Entry 9EI9 (electron microscopy, 3.89 A resolution); this record covers chains B and F of the 10 polymer chains in the assembly.

[Chain B]
Protein: Hemagglutinin HA1
From: Influenza A virus
UniProt: L0HR89 (L0HR89_9INFA); residues 1-329 here correspond to UniProt positions 17-345 (UniProt number = residue number + 16)
Amino-acid sequence (334 residues; each row starts with the number of its first residue):
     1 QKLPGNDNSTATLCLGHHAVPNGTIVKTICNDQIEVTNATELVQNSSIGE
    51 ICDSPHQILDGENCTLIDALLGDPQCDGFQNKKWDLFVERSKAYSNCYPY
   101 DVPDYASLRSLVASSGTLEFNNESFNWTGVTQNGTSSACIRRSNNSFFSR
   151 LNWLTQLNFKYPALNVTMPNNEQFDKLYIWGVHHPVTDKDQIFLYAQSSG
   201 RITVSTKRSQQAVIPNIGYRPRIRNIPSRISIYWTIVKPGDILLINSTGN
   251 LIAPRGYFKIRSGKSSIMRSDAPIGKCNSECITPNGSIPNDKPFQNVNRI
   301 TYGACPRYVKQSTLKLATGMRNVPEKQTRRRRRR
Not modelled in the structure: 1-2, 329-334
Disulfides: C52-C277, C64-C76, C97-C139, C281-C305
Covalently attached groups: N-acetylglucosamine (NAG) linked to N8, N22, N38, N63, N133, N246, N285; glycan linked to N165
Differences from the reference sequence: conflict C30 (Thr46 in L0HR89); expression tag (330-334)

[Chain F]
Protein: Hemagglutinin HA2
From: Influenza A virus
UniProt: L0HR89 (L0HR89_9INFA); residues 1-176 here correspond to UniProt positions 346-521 (UniProt number = residue number + 345)
Amino-acid sequence (222 residues; numbered 1 to 222; the number before each row is that of its first residue):
     1 GIFGAIAGFIENGWEGMVDGWYGFRHQNSEGRGQAADLKSTQAAIDCING
    51 KLNRLIGKTNEKFHQIEKEFSEVEGRIQDLEKYVEDTKIDLWSYNAELLV
   101 ALENQHTIDLTDSEMNKLFEKTKKQLRENAEDMGNGCFKIYHKCDNACIG
   151 SIRNGTYDHDVYRDEALNNRFQIKGVSGRLVPRGSPGSGYIPEAPRDGQA
   201 YVRKDGEWVLLSTFLGHHHHHH
Not modelled in the structure: 173-222
Disulfides: C144-C148
Covalently attached groups: N-acetylglucosamine (NAG) linked to N154
Differences from the reference sequence: conflict C47 (Gln392 in L0HR89); expression tag (177-222)

[How chain B and chain F interact]
Contacting residue pairs - 8 pairs, chain B then chain F:
  I29(B) with R54(F), hydrogen bond (backbone-side chain); E103(F)
  C30(B) with C47(F), disulfide; G50(F); R54(F), hydrogen bond (backbone-side chain); H106(F)
  N31(B) with R54(F), hydrogen bond (backbone-side chain)
  D32(B) with R54(F), salt bridge
Also at the interface, not in a pair above, chain B (5 interface residues in all): T28
Also at the interface, not in a pair above, chain F (7 interface residues in all): K51, L110
Disulfides between the chains: C30(B)-C47(F)

[Overview]
5 residues of chain B and 7 residues of chain F are in contact; the contacts include 1 disulfide bond, 3
hydrogen bonds and 1 salt bridge. Polar contacts include D32(B)-R54(F), I29(B)-R54(F) and C30(B)-R54(F).
Here chain B is Hemagglutinin HA1 and chain F is Hemagglutinin HA2, both from Influenza A virus. Entry 9EI9
(Cryo-EM structure of 5E10 Fab in complex with H3 influenza Victoria 2011 HA trimer) was determined by
electron microscopy (same publication as 9E69, 8TX3 and 8TXU).
